PDB entry 8TEP | electron microscopy, 3.50 A resolution | chains G and K of the 26 polymer chains in the assembly

Chain G:
Molecule: Capsid vertex component 1
Source organism: Human herpesvirus 5 strain AD169
Reference sequence: P16799 (CVC1_HCMVA); numbering as in UniProt (aligned over 1-594)
Sequence (594 residues; row label = number of the first residue in the row):
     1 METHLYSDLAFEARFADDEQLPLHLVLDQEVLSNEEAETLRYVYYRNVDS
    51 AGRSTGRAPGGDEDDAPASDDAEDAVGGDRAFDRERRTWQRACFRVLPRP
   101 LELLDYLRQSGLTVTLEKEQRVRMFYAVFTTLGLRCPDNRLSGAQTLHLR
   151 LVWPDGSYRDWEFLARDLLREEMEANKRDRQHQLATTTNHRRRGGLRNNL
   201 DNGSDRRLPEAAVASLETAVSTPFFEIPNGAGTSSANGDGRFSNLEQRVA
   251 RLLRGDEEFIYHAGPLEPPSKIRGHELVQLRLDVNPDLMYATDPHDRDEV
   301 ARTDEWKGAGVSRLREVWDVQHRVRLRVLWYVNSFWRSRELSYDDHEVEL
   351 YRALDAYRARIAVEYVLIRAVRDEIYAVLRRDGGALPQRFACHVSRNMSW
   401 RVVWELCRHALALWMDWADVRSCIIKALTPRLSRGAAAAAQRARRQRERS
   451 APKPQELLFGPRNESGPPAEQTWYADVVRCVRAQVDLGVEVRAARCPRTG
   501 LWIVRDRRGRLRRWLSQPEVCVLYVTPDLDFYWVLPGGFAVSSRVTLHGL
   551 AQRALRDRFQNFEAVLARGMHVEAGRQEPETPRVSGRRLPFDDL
Unresolved in the structure: 177-296, 593-594

Chain K:
Molecule: Major capsid protein
Source organism: Human herpesvirus 5 strain AD169
Reference sequence: P16729 (MCP_HCMVA); numbering as in UniProt (aligned over 1-1370)
Sequence (1370 residues; numbered 1 to 1370; the number before each row is that of its first residue):
     1 MENWSALELLPKVGIPTDFLTHVKTSAGEEMFEALRIYYGDDPERYNIHF
    51 EAIFGTFCNRLEWVYFLTSGLAAAAHAIKFHDLNKLTTGKMLFHVQVPRV
   101 ASGAGLPTSRQTTIMVTKYSEKSPITIPFELSAACLTYLRETFEGTILDK
   151 ILNVEAMHTVLRALKNTADAMERGLIHSFLQTLLRKAPPYFVVQTLVENA
   201 TLARQALNRIQRSNILQSFKAKMLATLFLLNRTRDRDYVLKFLTRLAEAA
   251 TDSILDNPTTYTTSSGAKISGVMVSTANVMQIIMSLLSSHITKETVSAPA
   301 TYGNFVLSPENAVTAISYHSILADFNSYKAHLTSGQPHLPNDSLSQAGAH
   351 SLTPLSMDVIRLGEKTVIMENLRRVYKNTDTKDPLERNVDLTFFFPVGLY
   401 LPEDRGYTTVESKVKLNDTVRNALPTTAYLLNRDRAVQKIDFVDALKTLC
   451 HPVLHEPAPCLQTFTERGPPSEPAMQRLLECRFQQEPMGGAARRIPHFYR
   501 VRREVPRTVNEMKQDFVVTDFYKVGNITLYTELHPFFDFTHCQENSETVA
   551 LCTPRIVIGNLPDGLAPGPFHELRTWEIMEHMRLRPPPDYEETLRLFKTT
   601 VTSPNYPELCYLVDVLVHGNVDAFLLIRTFVARCIVNMFHTRQLLVFAHS
   651 YALVTLIAEHLADGALPPQLLFHYRNLVAVLRLVTRISALPGLNNGQLAE
   701 EPLSAYVNALHDHRLWPPFVTHLPRNMEGVQVVADRQPLNPANIEARHHG
   751 VSDVPRLGAMDADEPLFVDDYRATDDEWTLQKVFYLCLMPAMTNNRACGL
   801 GLNLKTLLVDLFYRPAFLLMPAATAVSTSGTTSKESTSGVTPEDSIAAQR
   851 QAVGEMLTELVEDVATDAHTPLLQACRELFLAVQFVGEHVKVLEVRAPLD
   901 HAQRQGLPDFISRQHVLYNGCCVVTAPKTLIEYSLPVPFHRFYSNPTICA
   951 ALSDDIKRYVTEFPHYHRHDGGFPLPTAFAHEYHNWLRSPFSRYSATCPN
  1001 VLHSVMTLAAMLYKISPVSLVLQTKAHIHPGFALTAVRTDTFEVDMLLYS
  1051 GKSCTSVIINNPIVTKEERDISTTYHVTQNINTVDMGLGYTSNTCVAYVN
  1101 RVRTDMGVRVQDLFRVFPMNVYRHDEVDRWIRHAAGVERPQLLDTETISM
  1151 LTFGSMSERNAAATVHGQKAACELILTPVTMDVNYFKIPNNPRGRASCML
  1201 AVDPYDTEAATKAIYDHREADAQTFAATHNPWASQAGCLSDVLYNTRHRE
  1251 RLGYNSKFYSPCAQYFNTEEIIAANKTLFKTIDEYLLRAKDCIRGDTDTQ
  1301 YVCVEGTEQLIENPCRLTQEALPILSTTTLALMETKLKGGAGAFATSETH
  1351 FGNYVVGEIIPLQQSMLFNS
Unresolved in the structure: 1-44, 141-149, 823-841
Disulfides: Cys-1292/Cys-1303

Chain G / chain K interface:
Residue-residue contacts (41):
  Ser-33(G) with Asp-909(K)
  Asn-34(G) with Pro-908(K); Arg-1123(K), hydrogen bond
  Glu-38(G) with Arg-1123(K), salt bridge
  Arg-99(G) with Tyr-1122(K), hydrogen bond (side chain-backbone); Arg-1123(K), hydrogen bond (side chain-backbone); Asp-1125(K), salt bridge
  Pro-100(G) with Arg-1123(K); His-1124(K)
  Arg-123(G) with Glu-700(K)
  Phe-125(G) with His-901(K); Arg-904(K)
  Tyr-126(G) with Arg-904(K)
  Trp-318(G) with Asn-740(K)
  His-322(G) with Asn-740(K), hydrogen bond
  Val-481(G) with Val-501(K); Arg-503(K)
  Arg-482(G) with Phe-498(K); Val-501(K); Arg-503(K)
  Gln-484(G) with Arg-482(K), hydrogen bond; Gln-484(K)
  Asp-486(G) with Arg-482(K), salt bridge; Asn-545(K), hydrogen bond (side chain-backbone); Ser-546(K), hydrogen bond (side chain-backbone)
  Leu-487(G) with Asn-545(K), hydrogen bond (backbone-side chain)
  Gly-488(G) with Asn-545(K), hydrogen bond (backbone-side chain)
  Val-489(G) with Asn-545(K); Ser-546(K)
  Arg-507(G) with Glu-547(K), salt bridge
  Arg-512(G) with Ser-546(K), hydrogen bond (side chain-backbone)
  Gly-586(G) with Val-1121(K)
  Arg-587(G) with Glu-456(K), salt bridge; Val-1121(K), hydrogen bond (backbone-backbone)
  Arg-588(G) with Met-1119(K)
  Leu-589(G) with Met-1119(K), hydrogen bond (backbone-backbone); Val-1121(K), hydrophobic; Pro-1140(K), hydrophobic; Leu-1142(K), hydrophobic
  Pro-590(G) with Leu-1142(K)
  Phe-591(G) with Met-1119(K), hydrophobic
Also at the interface, not in a pair above, chain G (27 interface residues in all): Val-477, Arg-510
Also at the interface, not in a pair above, chain K (34 interface residues in all): Pro-459, Ser-471, Gln-476, Glu-544, Glu-728, Gln-737, Pro-898, Gln-905, Asn-1120, Gln-1141, Leu-1252

In short:
27 residues of chain G face 34 of chain K across their interface, with 12 hydrogen bonds and 5 salt bridges.
Polar contacts include Glu-38(G)/Arg-1123(K), Arg-99(G)/Asp-1125(K) and Asp-486(G)/Arg-482(K).
Chain G is Capsid vertex component 1 and chain K is Major capsid protein, both from Human herpesvirus 5 strain
AD169; the structure, Human cytomegalovirus portal vertex, virion configuration 1 (VC1), was determined by
electron microscopy, deposited together with 8TES, 8TET, 8TEU and 8TEW.
